Entry 5UZ9 (electron microscopy, 3.40 A resolution); this record covers chains D and M of the 13 polymer chains in the assembly.

== Chain D ==
Name: CRISPR-associated protein Csy3
Source organism: Pseudomonas aeruginosa (strain UCBPP-PA14)
Reference sequence: Q02MM1 (CSY3_PSEAB); residues 21-361 here correspond to UniProt positions 2-342 (UniProt number = residue number - 19)
Sequence (341 residues; numbered 21 to 361; the number before each row is that of its first residue):
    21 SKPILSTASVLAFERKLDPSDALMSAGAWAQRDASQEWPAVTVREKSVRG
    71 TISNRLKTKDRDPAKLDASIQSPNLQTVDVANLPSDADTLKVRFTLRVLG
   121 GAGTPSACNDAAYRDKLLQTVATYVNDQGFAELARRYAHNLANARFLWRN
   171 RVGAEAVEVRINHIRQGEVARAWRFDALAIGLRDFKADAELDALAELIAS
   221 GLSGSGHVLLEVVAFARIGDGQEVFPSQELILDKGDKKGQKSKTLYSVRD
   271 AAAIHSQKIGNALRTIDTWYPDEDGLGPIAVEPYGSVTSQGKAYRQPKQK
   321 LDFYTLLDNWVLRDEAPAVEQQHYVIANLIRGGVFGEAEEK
Not modelled in the structure: 21-24, 358-361
What the authors report for this chain:
  - binding site for Crispr RNA (chain M): Arg35, Arg169, Gln248, His275, Gln277, Lys278, Asn281, Arg284
  - mutagenesis - K77E/K79E, K85A, K254A/K257A: decreased binding to dsDNA
  - mutagenesis - K77E/K79E, K85A, K254A/K257A: unchanged expression

== Chain M ==
Molecule: Crispr RNA
Sequence (60 nucleotides; numbered 1 to 60; the number before each row is that of its first residue):
     1 CUAAGAAAUUCACGGCGGGCUUGAUGUCCGCGUCUACCUGGUUCACUGCC
    51 GUAUAGGCAG

== How chain D and chain M interact ==
Contacting residue pairs (42; chain D residue first):
  Ala32(D) - C29(M)  base contact
  Phe33(D) - C29(M)  hydrogen bond to the sugar
  Phe33(D) - G30(M)  sugar contact
  Glu34(D) - C29(M)  phosphate contact
  Glu34(D) - G30(M)  phosphate contact
  Arg35(D) - G30(M)  salt bridge to the phosphate
  Arg35(D) - C31(M)  salt bridge to the phosphate
  Val68(D) - C37(M)  sugar contact
  Val68(D) - U39(M)  phosphate contact
  Arg69(D) - C37(M)  hydrogen bond to the sugar
  Arg69(D) - C38(M)  hydrogen bond to the sugar
  Arg69(D) - U39(M)  hydrogen bond to the phosphate
  Arg69(D) - G40(M)  hydrogen bond to the base
  Gly70(D) - C37(M)  base contact
  Thr71(D) - C38(M)  phosphate contact
  Leu95(D) - U39(M)  base contact
  Gln96(D) - C37(M)  base contact
  Trp168(D) - G32(M)  base contact
  Arg169(D) - U35(M)  salt bridge to the phosphate
  Arg169(D) - A36(M)  salt bridge to the phosphate
  Gln248(D) - U33(M)  sugar contact
  Gln248(D) - C34(M)  hydrogen bond to the phosphate
  Glu249(D) - U33(M)  base contact
  Leu250(D) - U33(M)  base contact
  Ile251(D) - U33(M)  base contact
  His275(D) - U33(M)  salt bridge to the phosphate
  Gln277(D) - G32(M)  sugar contact
  Gln277(D) - U33(M)  hydrogen bond to the phosphate
  Lys278(D) - C34(M)  salt bridge to the phosphate
  Asn281(D) - G32(M)  hydrogen bond to the sugar
  Arg284(D) - C31(M)  sugar contact
  Arg284(D) - G32(M)  salt bridge to the phosphate
  Glu302(D) - G32(M)  phosphate contact
  Val307(D) - G32(M)  base contact
  Thr308(D) - G32(M)  hydrogen bond to the base
  Ser309(D) - G32(M)  hydrogen bond to the base
  Arg351(D) - G30(M)  hydrogen bond to the sugar
  Arg351(D) - C31(M)  sugar contact
  Gly352(D) - G30(M)  sugar contact
  Gly353(D) - C29(M)  hydrogen bond to the sugar
  Gly353(D) - G30(M)  sugar contact
  Val354(D) - C29(M)  base contact
Other interface residues (no listed pair), chain D (31 interface residues in all): Ser67, Ser247

== In short ==
31 residues of chain D face 12 of chain M across their interface; the contacts include 12 hydrogen bonds and 7
salt bridges. Polar contacts include Arg69(D)-G40(M), Thr308(D)-G32(M) and Ser309(D)-G32(M). From the paper: a
binding site for Crispr RNA (chain M) at Arg35(D), Arg169(D) and Gln248(D) among others; K77E/K79E, K85A and
K254A/K257A of chain D reduce binding to dsDNA.
Here chain D is CRISPR-associated protein Csy3 (Pseudomonas aeruginosa (strain UCBPP-PA14)) and chain M is
Crispr RNA. Entry 5UZ9 (Cryo EM structure of anti-CRISPRs, AcrF1 and AcrF2, bound to type I-F crRNA-guided
CRISPR surveillance complex) was determined by electron microscopy.
